PDB entry 7KVF | electron microscopy, 3.60 A resolution | chain B

== Chain B ==
Protein: Coagulation factor V
Source organism: Homo sapiens
UniProtKB: P12259 (FA5_HUMAN); residues 1-2196 here correspond to UniProt positions 29-2224 (UniProt number = residue number + 28)
Chain sequence (2196 residues; numbered 1 to 2196; the number before each row is that of its first residue):
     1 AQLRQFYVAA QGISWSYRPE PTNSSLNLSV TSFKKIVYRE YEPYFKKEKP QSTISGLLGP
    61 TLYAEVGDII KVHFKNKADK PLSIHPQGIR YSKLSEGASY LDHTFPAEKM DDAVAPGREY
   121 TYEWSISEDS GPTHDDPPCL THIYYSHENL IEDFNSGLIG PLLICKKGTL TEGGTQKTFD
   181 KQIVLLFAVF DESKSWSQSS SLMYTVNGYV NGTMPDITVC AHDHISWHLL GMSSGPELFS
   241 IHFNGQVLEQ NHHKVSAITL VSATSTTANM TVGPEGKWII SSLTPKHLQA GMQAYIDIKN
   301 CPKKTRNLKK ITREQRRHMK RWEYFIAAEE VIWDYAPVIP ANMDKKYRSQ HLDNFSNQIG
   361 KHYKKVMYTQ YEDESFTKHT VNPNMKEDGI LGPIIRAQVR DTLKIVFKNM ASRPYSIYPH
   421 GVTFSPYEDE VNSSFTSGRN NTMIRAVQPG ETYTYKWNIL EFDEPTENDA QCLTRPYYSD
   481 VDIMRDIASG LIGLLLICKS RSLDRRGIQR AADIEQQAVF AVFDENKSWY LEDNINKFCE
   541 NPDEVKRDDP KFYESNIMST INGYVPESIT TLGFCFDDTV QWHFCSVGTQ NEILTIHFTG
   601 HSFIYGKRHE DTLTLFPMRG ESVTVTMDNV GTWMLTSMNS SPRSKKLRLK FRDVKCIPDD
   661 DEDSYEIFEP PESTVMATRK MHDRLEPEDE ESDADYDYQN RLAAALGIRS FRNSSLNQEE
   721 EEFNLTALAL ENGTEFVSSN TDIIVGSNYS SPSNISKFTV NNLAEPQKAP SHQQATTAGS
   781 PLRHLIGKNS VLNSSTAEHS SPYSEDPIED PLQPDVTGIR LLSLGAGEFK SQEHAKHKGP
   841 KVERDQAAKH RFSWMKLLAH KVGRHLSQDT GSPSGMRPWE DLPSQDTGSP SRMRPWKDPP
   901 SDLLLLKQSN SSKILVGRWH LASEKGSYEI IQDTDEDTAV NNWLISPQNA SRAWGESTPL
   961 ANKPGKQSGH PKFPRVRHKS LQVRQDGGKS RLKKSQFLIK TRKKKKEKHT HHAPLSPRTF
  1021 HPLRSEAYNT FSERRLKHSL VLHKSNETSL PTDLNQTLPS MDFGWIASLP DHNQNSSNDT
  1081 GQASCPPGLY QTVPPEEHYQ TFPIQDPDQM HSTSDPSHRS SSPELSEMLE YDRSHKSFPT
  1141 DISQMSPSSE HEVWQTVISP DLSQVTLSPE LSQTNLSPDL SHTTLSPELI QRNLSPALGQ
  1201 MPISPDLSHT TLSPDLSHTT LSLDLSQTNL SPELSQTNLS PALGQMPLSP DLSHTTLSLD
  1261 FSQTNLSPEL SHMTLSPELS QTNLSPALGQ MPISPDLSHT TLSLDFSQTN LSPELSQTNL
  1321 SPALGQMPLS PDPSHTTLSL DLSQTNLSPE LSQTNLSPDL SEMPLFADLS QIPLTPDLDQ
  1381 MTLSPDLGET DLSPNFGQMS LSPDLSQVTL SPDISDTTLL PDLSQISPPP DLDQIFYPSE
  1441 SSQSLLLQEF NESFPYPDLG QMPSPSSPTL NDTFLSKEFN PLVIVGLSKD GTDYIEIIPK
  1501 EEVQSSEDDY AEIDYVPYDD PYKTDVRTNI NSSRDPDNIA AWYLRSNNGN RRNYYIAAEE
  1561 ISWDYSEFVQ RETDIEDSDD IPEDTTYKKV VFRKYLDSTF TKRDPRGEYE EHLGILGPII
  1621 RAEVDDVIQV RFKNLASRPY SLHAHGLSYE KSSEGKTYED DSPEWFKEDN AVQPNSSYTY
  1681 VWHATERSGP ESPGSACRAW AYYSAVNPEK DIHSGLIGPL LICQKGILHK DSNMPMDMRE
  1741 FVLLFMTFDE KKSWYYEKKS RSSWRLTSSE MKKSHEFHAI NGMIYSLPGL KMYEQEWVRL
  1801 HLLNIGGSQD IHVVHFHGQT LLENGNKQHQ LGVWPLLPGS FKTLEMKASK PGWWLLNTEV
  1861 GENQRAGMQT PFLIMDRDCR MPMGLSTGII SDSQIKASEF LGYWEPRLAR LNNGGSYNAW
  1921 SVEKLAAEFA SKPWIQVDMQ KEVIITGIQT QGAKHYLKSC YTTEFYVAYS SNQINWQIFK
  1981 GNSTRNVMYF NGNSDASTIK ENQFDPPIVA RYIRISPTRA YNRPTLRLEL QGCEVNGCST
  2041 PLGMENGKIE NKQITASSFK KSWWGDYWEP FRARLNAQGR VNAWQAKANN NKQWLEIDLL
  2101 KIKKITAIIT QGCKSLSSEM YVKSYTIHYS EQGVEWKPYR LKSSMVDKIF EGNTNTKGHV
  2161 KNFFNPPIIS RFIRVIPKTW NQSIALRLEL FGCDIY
Disordered / not traced: 714-1535
Disulfides: Cys-139/Cys-165, Cys-220/Cys-301, Cys-472/Cys-498, Cys-1697/Cys-1723, Cys-1879/Cys-2033, Cys-2038/Cys-2193
Swiss-Prot annotation at these positions:
  - region: Ser-867 to Pro-900 (2 X 17 AA tandem repeats)
  - binding site (Ca(2+)): Asp-111, Asp-112
  - binding site (Cu cation): His-1815, His-1817
  - site (Cleavage): Arg-306, Asn-307, Arg-506, Gly-507, Arg-679, Lys-680, Arg-709, Ser-710, Lys-994, Ser-995, Arg-1018, Thr-1019, Arg-1545, Ser-1546
  - modified residue: Thr-612 (Phosphothreonine), Tyr-665 (Sulfotyrosine), Tyr-696 (Sulfotyrosine), Tyr-698 (Sulfotyrosine), Ser-831 (Phosphoserine), Tyr-1494 (Sulfotyrosine), Tyr-1510 (Sulfotyrosine), Tyr-1515 (Sulfotyrosine), Tyr-1565 (Sulfotyrosine)
  - glycosylation: Asn-23 (N-linked (GlcNAc...) asparagine), Asn-27 (N-linked (GlcNAc...) asparagine), Asn-211 (N-linked (GlcNAc...) asparagine), Asn-269 (N-linked (GlcNAc...) asparagine), Asn-354 (N-linked (GlcNAc...) asparagine), Asn-432 (N-linked (GlcNAc...) asparagine), Asn-440 (N-linked (GlcNAc...) asparagine), Asn-526 (N-linked (GlcNAc...) asparagine), Asn-713 (N-linked (GlcNAc...) asparagine), Asn-724 (N-linked (GlcNAc...) asparagine), Asn-732 (N-linked (GlcNAc...) asparagine), Asn-748 (N-linked (GlcNAc...) asparagine), Asn-754 (N-linked (GlcNAc...) asparagine), Thr-777 (O-linked (GalNAc...) threonine), Asn-793 (N-linked (GlcNAc...) asparagine), Asn-910 (N-linked (GlcNAc...) asparagine), Asn-949 (N-linked (GlcNAc...) asparagine), Asn-1046 (N-linked (GlcNAc...) asparagine), Asn-1055 (N-linked (GlcNAc...) asparagine), Asn-1075 (N-linked (GlcNAc...) asparagine) and 7 more in UniProt
Reported in the primary citation:
  - post-translational modification sites: Asn-2181 (citing earlier work)
  - disease-associated variants - A2086D: decreased binding to phospholipid membranes (citing earlier work)
  - disease-associated variants - R506Q: decreased catalytic activity on APC (proposed by the authors, not directly observed)

== Summary ==
UniProt lists Ca2+-binding residues Asp-111 and Asp-112 and Cu cation-binding residues His-1815 and His-1817.
The paper reports that A2086D reduces binding to phospholipid membranes; a modification site at Asn-2181.
Chain B is Coagulation factor V (Homo sapiens); the structure, Cryo-EM structure of human Factor V at 3.6
Angstrom resolution, was determined by electron microscopy (same publication as 7KVE and 7KXY).
